PDB entry 6PLC | X-ray diffraction, 2.50 A resolution | chains A and P of the 3 polymer chains in the assembly

[Chain A]
Molecule: DNA polymerase eta
Source organism: Homo sapiens
Notes: EC 2.7.7.7
UniProt: Q9Y253 (POLH_HUMAN); residue numbers follow UniProt; this construct covers 1-432
Amino-acid sequence (435 residues; row label = number of the first residue in the row; numbers below 1 keep their minus sign (Gly-2 is residue -2)):
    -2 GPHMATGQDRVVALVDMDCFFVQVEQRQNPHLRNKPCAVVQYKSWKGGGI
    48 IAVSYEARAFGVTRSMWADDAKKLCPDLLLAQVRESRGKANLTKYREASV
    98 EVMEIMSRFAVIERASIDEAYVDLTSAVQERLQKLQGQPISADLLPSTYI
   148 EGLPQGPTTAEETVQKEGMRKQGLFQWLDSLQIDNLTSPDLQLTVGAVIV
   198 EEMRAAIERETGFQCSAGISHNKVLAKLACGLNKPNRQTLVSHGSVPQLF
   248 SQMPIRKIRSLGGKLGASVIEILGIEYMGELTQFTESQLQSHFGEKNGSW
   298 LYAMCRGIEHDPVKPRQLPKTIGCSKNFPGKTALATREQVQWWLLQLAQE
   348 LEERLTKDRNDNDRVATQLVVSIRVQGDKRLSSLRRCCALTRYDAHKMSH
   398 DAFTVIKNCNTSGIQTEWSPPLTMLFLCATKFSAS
Not modelled in the structure: 155-159
Differences from the reference sequence: expression tag (-2 to 0)
Metal / ion sites: Mg2+ site 1: Asp13, Met14, Asp115 (together with XG4); Mg2+ site 2: Asp13, Asp115, Glu116 (together with XG4) (shared with DT8(P) of chain P)
Ligand contacts: XG4 (2'-deoxy-5'-O-[(R)-hydroxy{[(R)-hydroxy(phosphonooxy)phosphoryl]amino}phosphoryl]guanosine): Asp13, Met14, Asp15, Cys16, Phe17, Phe18, Gln38, Ile48, Ala49, Tyr52, Arg55, Arg61, Leu89, Ile114, Asp115, Glu116, Lys231
Swiss-Prot annotation at these positions:
  - binding site (Mg(2+)): Asp13, Met14, Asp115, Glu116
  - binding site (Mn(2+)): Asp13, Met14, Asp115, Glu116
  - binding site (a 2'-deoxyribonucleoside 5'-triphosphate): Arg61
  - natural variant: Val37 (deletion: In XPV), Leu75 (deletion: In XPV), Arg93 (R93P: In XPV), Arg111 (R111H: In XPV), Thr122 (T122P: In XPV), Gly153 (G153D: In a breast cancer sample), Thr191 (T191P: In XPV), Gly263 (G263V: In XPV), Val266 (V266D: In XPV), Gly295 (G295R: In XPV), Arg361 (R361S: In XPV)
  - mutagenesis: Tyr52 (Y52A/F: Reduces DNA polymerase activity; Y52E: Reduces DNA polymerase activity. Increases fidelity of replication and reduces translesion bypass), Arg61 (R61A: Reduces enzymatic activity by two-thirds), Ser62 (S62G: Increased DNA polymerase activity and translesion bypass compared to wild-type), Ala68 (A68S/V: Severe reduction in thymine dimer translesion bypass), Asn324 to Pro326 (Reduces binding to chromatin and to monoubiquitinated PCNA. Abolishes binding to monoubiquitinated PCNA; when associated with 705-E--H-713 Del)
Reported in the primary citation:
  - Mg2+ coordination: Asp13, Met14, Asp115, Glu116
  - catalytic residues: Asp13, Asp115, Glu116
  - binding site for XG4: Gln38, Arg61
  - binding site for the 12-nt DNA strand: Gln38
  - mutagenesis - Q38A (4.3-fold): decreased catalytic activity on dTTP insertion opposite oxoA
  - mutagenesis - Q38A: unchanged catalytic activity on an undamaged base
  - conformationally variable residues: Gln38, Arg61
  - mutagenesis - Q38A (55-fold): decreased catalytic activity on oxoA:dGTP insertion

[Chain P]
Molecule: 8-nt DNA strand
Sequence (8 nucleotides; row label = number of the first residue in the row):
     1 AGCGTCAT
Metal / ion sites: Mg2+: DT8 (together with XG4) (shared with Asp13(A), Asp115(A), Glu116(A) of chain A)

[Interface between chain A and chain P]
Pairs across the interface (25; chain A residue first):
  Asp13(A) with DT8(P), phosphate contact
  Ser113(A) with DT8(P), phosphate contact
  Asp115(A) with DT8(P), phosphate contact
  Glu116(A) with DT8(P), phosphate contact
  Lys224(A) with DT8(P), salt bridge to the phosphate
  Ile255(A) with DA7(P), phosphate contact
  Arg256(A) with DA7(P), phosphate contact; DT8(P), phosphate contact
  Ser257(A) with DC6(P), phosphate contact; DA7(P), hydrogen bond to the phosphate
  Leu258(A) with DA7(P), hydrogen bond to the phosphate
  Gly259(A) with DA7(P), hydrogen bond to the phosphate
  Gly260(A) with DC6(P), phosphate contact; DA7(P), phosphate contact
  Lys261(A) with DT5(P), salt bridge to the phosphate; DC6(P), hydrogen bond to the phosphate
  Leu262(A) with DC6(P), hydrogen bond to the phosphate
  Arg377(A) with DG4(P), salt bridge to the phosphate
  Leu381(A) with DC3(P), phosphate contact
  Arg382(A) with DG2(P), sugar contact; DC3(P), hydrogen bond to the phosphate; DG4(P), hydrogen bond to the base
  Arg383(A) with DG2(P), sugar contact; DC3(P), salt bridge to the phosphate
  Cys384(A) with DG2(P), hydrogen bond to the phosphate
Also at the interface, not in a pair above, chain A (20 interface residues in all): Leu378, Ser380
Also at the interface, not in a pair above, chain P (8 interface residues in all): DA1

[In short]
20 residues of chain A face 8 of chain P across their interface, with 8 hydrogen bonds and 4 salt bridges.
Polar contacts include Arg382(A)-DG4(P), Ser257(A)-DA7(P) and Leu258(A)-DA7(P). Ligands of chain A: compound
XG4. From the paper: catalytic residues Asp13(A), Asp115(A) and Glu116(A); Q38A of chain A reduces catalytic
activity on dTTP insertion opposite oxoA.
Chain A is DNA polymerase eta (Homo sapiens) and chain P is an 8-nt DNA strand; the structure, Structure of
human DNA polymerase eta complexed with 8OA in the template base paired with incoming ..., was determined by
X-ray diffraction.
